7TK8 - chains C and F of the 27 polymer chains in the assembly; structure by electron microscopy, 4.70 A resolution (low resolution: residue-level contacts below are approximate; hydrogen-bond / salt-bridge calls are withheld).

Chain C:
Name: ATP synthase subunit alpha
Source organism: Saccharomyces cerevisiae
UniProtKB: P07251 (ATPA_YEAST); residues 1-510 here correspond to UniProt positions 36-545 (UniProt number = residue number + 35)
Chain sequence (510 residues; each row starts with the number of its first residue):
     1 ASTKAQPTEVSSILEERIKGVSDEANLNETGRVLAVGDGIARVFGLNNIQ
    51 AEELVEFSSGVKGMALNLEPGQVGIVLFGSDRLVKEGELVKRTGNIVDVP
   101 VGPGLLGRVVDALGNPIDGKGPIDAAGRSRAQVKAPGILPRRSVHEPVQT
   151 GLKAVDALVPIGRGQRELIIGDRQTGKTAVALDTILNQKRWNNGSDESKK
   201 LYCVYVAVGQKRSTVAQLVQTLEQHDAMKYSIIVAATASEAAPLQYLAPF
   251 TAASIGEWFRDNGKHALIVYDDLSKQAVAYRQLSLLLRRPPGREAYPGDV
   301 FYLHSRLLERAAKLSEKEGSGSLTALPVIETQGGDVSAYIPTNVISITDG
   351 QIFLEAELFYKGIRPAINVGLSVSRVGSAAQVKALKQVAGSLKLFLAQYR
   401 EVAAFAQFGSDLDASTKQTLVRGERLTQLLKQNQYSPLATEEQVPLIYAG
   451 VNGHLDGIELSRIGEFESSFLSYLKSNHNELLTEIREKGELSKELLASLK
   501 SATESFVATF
Unresolved in the structure: 1-11, 510
Curated features (UniProtKB/Swiss-Prot):
  - binding site (ATP): Gly-171 to Thr-178
  - site: Ser-372 (Required for activity)
  - modified residue (Phosphoserine): Ser-22, Ser-143

Chain F:
Name: ATP synthase subunit beta
Source organism: Saccharomyces cerevisiae
Notes: EC 7.1.2.2
UniProtKB: P00830 (ATPB_YEAST); residues 1-478 here correspond to UniProt positions 34-511 (UniProt number = residue number + 33)
Chain sequence (478 residues; each row starts with the number of its first residue):
     1 ASAAQSTPITGKVTAVIGAIVDVHFEQSELPAILNALEIKTPQGKLVLEV
    51 AQHLGENTVRTIAMDGTEGLVRGEKVLDTGGPISVPVGRETLGRIINVIG
   101 EPIDERGPIKSKLRKPIHADPPSFAEQSTSAEILETGIKVVDLLAPYARG
   151 GKIGLFGGAGVGKTVFIQELINNIAKAHGGFSVFTGVGERTREGNDLYRE
   201 MKETGVINLEGESKVALVFGQMNEPPGARARVALTGLTIAEYFRDEEGQD
   251 VLLFIDNIFRFTQAGSEVSALLGRIPSAVGYQPTLATDMGLLQERITTTK
   301 KGSVTSVQAVYVPADDLTDPAPATTFAHLDATTVLSRGISELGIYPAVDP
   351 LDSKSRLLDAAVVGQEHYDVASKVQETLQTYKSLQDIIAILGMDELSEQD
   401 KLTVERARKIQRFLSQPFAVAEVFTGIPGKLVRLKDTVASFKAVLEGKYD
   451 NIPEHAFYMVGGIEDVVAKAEKLAAEAN
Unresolved in the structure: 1-6, 476-478
Curated features (UniProtKB/Swiss-Prot):
  - binding site (ATP): Gly-157 to Thr-164
  - modified residue: Thr-79 (Phosphothreonine), Thr-204 (Phosphothreonine), Ser-340 (Phosphoserine)

Interface between chain C and chain F:
Contacting residue pairs (6):
  Ala-35(C) / His-53(F)
  Val-36(C) / Gln-52(F)
  Val-36(C) / His-53(F)
  Arg-82(C) / Ile-33(F)
  Ile-117(C) / Ala-125(F)
  Tyr-360(C) / Glu-376(F)
Other interface residues (no listed pair), chain C (12 interface residues in all): Leu-34, Gly-37, Val-84, Ala-238, Ser-239, Gln-282, Leu-285
Other interface residues (no listed pair), chain F (11 interface residues in all): Ala-51, Phe-124, Ile-275, Pro-283, Gly-290, Gln-375

In short:
Chain C and chain F form an interface of 12 and 11 residues respectively. Curated annotation (UniProt) lists 8
ATP-binding residues on chain C; 8 ATP-binding residues on chain F.
Here chain C is ATP synthase subunit alpha and chain F is ATP synthase subunit beta, both from Saccharomyces
cerevisiae. Entry 7TK8 (Yeast ATP synthase State 1catalytic(c) with 10 mM ATP backbone model) was determined
by electron microscopy (same publication as 7TJS, 7TJT, 7TJU, 7TJV, 7TJW, 7TJX and 30 further entries).
